PDB entry 5C7P | X-ray diffraction, 3.14 A resolution | chains B and C of the 3 polymer chains in the assembly

# Chain B (and C)
Protein: Nucleoside diphosphate kinase
Source organism: Leishmania major
Notes: EC 2.7.4.6; chain C of this document is another copy of the same molecule, construct and numbering; everything in this record applies to it too
UniProtKB: Q9U1E1 (Q9U1E1_LEIMA); residues 1-151 here = UniProt positions 1-151
Amino-acid sequence (171 residues; numbered -19 to 151; the number before each row is that of its first residue; numbers below 1 keep their minus sign (Met-19 is residue -19)):
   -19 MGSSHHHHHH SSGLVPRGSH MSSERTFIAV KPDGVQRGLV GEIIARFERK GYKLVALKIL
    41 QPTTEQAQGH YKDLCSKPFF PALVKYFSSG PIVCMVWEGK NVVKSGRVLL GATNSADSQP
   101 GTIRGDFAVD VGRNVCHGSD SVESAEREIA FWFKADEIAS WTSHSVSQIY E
Not modelled in the structure: -19 to 1, 93-96 (chain C: -19 to 0, 92-97, 151)
Construct notes: initiating methionine (-19); expression tag (-18 to 0); engineered mutation Ser95 (Pro in Q9U1E1)

# How chain B and chain C interact
Residue-residue contacts - 30 pairs, chain B then chain C:
  Arg29(B) - Arg17(C)  hydrogen bond (backbone-side chain)
  Arg29(B) - Asp106(C)
  Arg29(B) - Phe107(C)
  Lys30(B) - Arg17(C)
  Lys30(B) - Arg104(C)  hydrogen bond (side chain-backbone)
  Lys30(B) - Gly105(C)  hydrogen bond (side chain-backbone)
  Lys30(B) - Asp106(C)
  Lys30(B) - Phe107(C)
  Lys30(B) - Ala108(C)  hydrogen bond (side chain-backbone)
  Lys30(B) - Val109(C)
  Gly31(B) - Arg17(C)
  Tyr32(B) - Val109(C)
  Lys80(B) - Val109(C)
  Lys80(B) - Asp110(C)
  Val88(B) - Pro100(C)
  Leu89(B) - Pro100(C)  hydrophobic
  Pro100(B) - Pro100(C)
  Gly101(B) - Pro100(C)
  Thr102(B) - Pro100(C)
  Ser147(B) - Arg113(C)  hydrogen bond (backbone-side chain)
  Gln148(B) - Asp13(C)
  Gln148(B) - Gln16(C)
  Gln148(B) - Arg113(C)
  Ile149(B) - Asp110(C)
  Ile149(B) - Arg113(C)
  Tyr150(B) - Asp110(C)
  Tyr150(B) - Arg113(C)
  Glu151(B) - Asp110(C)
  Glu151(B) - Gly112(C)
  Glu151(B) - Arg113(C)
Also at the interface, not in a pair above, chain B (16 interface residues in all): Arg26
Also at the interface, not in a pair above, chain C (16 interface residues in all): Ser98, Gly101, Val111

# In short
Chain B and chain C each contribute 16 residues to their interface; the contacts include 5 hydrogen bonds.
Polar pairs include Arg29(B)-Arg17(C), Lys30(B)-Arg104(C) and Lys30(B)-Gly105(C).
Both chains are Nucleoside diphosphate kinase (Leishmania major). Entry 5C7P (Structure of Leishmania
nucleoside diphostate kinase mutant P95S) was determined by X-ray diffraction together with 5CAA and 5CAB from
the same study.
